PDB entry 2XWV | X-ray diffraction, 1.05 A resolution | chain A

Chain A:
Molecule: Sialic acid-binding periplasmic protein siap
From: Haemophilus influenzae
UniProtKB: P44542 (SIAP_HAEIN); residues 1-306 here correspond to UniProt positions 24-329 (UniProt number = residue number + 23)
Sequence (312 residues; row label = number of the first residue in the row):
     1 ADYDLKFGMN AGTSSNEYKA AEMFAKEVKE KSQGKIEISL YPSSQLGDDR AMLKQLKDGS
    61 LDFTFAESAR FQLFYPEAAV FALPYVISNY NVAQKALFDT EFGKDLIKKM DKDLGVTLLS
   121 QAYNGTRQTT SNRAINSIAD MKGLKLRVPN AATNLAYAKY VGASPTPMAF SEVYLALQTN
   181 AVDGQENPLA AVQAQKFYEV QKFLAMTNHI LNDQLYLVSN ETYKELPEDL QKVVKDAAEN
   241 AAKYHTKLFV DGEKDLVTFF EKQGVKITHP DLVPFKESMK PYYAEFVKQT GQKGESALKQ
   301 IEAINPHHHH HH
Unresolved in the structure: 310-312
Sequence notes: expression tag (307-312)
Ligand contacts: N-acetyl-beta-neuraminic acid (SLB): N10, A11, E17, D49, F65, A66, E67, R70, R127, R147, P149, A151, N154, F170, E186, N187, N212, Q214
Swiss-Prot annotation at these positions:
  - binding site (N-acetyl-beta-neuraminate): N10, D49, E67, R127, R147, N187
Reported in the primary citation:
  - binding site for N-acetyl-beta-neuraminic acid: R147
  - specificity-determining residues: R147
  - mutagenesis - R147A, R147K: abolished binding to Neu5Ac
  - mutagenesis - R147K/F170W (38.7 +/- 8.3 mm): decreased binding to Neu5Ac
  - mutagenesis - R147A, R147K: abolished binding to N-acetyl-beta-neuraminic acid
  - mutagenesis - R147K/F170W (38.7 +/- 8.3 mm): decreased binding to N-acetyl-beta-neuraminic acid
  - mutagenesis - R147K (120 min): unchanged growth in response to N-acetyl-beta-neuraminic acid
  - mutagenesis - R147A, R147E: decreased growth in response to N-acetyl-beta-neuraminic acid
  - mutagenesis - R147A, R147E, R147K: abolished growth in response to KDN

Overview:
Ligands of chain A: N-acetyl-beta-neuraminic acid. From UniProt: 6 N-acetyl-beta-neuraminate-binding residues.
From the paper: a binding site for N-acetyl-beta-neuraminic acid at R147; R147A, R147E and R147K abolish
growth in response to KDN.
Chain A is Sialic acid-binding periplasmic protein siap (Haemophilus influenzae); the structure, SiaP complex,
was determined by X-ray diffraction, deposited together with 2XWI, 2XWK and 2XWO.
